2R59 - chain A; structure by X-ray diffraction, 1.89 A resolution.

[Chain A]
Protein: Leukotriene A-4 hydrolase
From: Homo sapiens
Notes: EC 3.3.2.6
UniProt: P09960 (LKHA4_HUMAN); residues 1-610 here correspond to UniProt positions 2-611 (UniProt number = residue number + 1)
Sequence (616 residues; row label = number of the first residue in the row; numbers below 1 keep their minus sign (His-5 is residue -5)):
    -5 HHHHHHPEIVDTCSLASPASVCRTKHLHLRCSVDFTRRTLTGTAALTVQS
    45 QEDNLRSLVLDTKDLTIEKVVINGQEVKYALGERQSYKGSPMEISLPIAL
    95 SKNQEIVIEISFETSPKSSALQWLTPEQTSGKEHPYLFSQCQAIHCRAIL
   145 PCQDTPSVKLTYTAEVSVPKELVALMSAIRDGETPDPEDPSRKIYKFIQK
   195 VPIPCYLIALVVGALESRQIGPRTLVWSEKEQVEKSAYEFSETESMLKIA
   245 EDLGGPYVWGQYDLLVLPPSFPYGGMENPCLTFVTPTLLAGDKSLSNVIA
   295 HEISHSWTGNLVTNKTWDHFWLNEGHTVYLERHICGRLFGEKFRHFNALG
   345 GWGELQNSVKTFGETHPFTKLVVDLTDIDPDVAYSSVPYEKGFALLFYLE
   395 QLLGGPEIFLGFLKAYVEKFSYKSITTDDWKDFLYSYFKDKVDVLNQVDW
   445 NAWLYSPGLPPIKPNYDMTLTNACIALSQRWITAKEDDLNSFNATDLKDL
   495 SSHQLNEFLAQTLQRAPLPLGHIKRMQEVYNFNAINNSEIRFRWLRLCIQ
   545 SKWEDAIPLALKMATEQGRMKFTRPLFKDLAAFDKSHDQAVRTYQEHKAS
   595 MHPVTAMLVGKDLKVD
Unresolved in the structure: -5 to 0
Construct notes: expression tag (-5 to 0)
Ion coordination: ytterbium (III) ion: Asp47, Asp481 (together with acetic acid); Zn2+: His295, His299, Glu318 (together with PH0)
Small-molecule neighbours: PH0 (N-{(2S)-3-[(R)-[(1R)-1-amino-2-phenylethyl](hydroxy)phosphoryl]-2-benzylpropanoyl}-L-phenylalanine): Gln134, Gln136, Ala137, Tyr267, Gly268, Gly269, Met270, Glu271, Asn291, Val292, His295, Glu296, His299, Phe314, Glu318, Glu325, Tyr378, Ser379, Ser380, Tyr383, Arg563, Lys565
From the paper describing this entry:
  - binding site for PH0: Gln136, Tyr267, Gly268, Glu271, Asn291, Val292, His295, Glu296, Phe314, Glu318, Glu325, Tyr378, Ser380, Tyr383, Arg563
  - catalytic residues: Glu296, Tyr383
  - mutagenesis - D375A: unchanged catalytic activity on Ala-p-NA
  - mutagenesis - D375A: abolished catalytic activity on Arg-p-NA
  - mutagenesis - E296Q (1500-fold): decreased catalytic activity on Argp-NA
  - mutagenesis - E296Q (1500-fold): decreased catalytic activity on Ala-p-NA

[Overview]
Bound to chain A: compound PH0. The ytterbium (III) ion site is built by Asp47 and Asp481. His295, His299 and
Glu318 form the Zn2+ site. The paper reports catalytic residues Glu296 and Tyr383; D375A abolishes catalytic
activity on Arg-p-NA.
Chain A is Leukotriene A-4 hydrolase (Homo sapiens); the structure, Leukotriene A4 hydrolase complexed with
inhibitor RB3041, was determined by X-ray diffraction, deposited together with 3B7R, 3B7S, 3B7T and 3B7U.
